PDB entry 4JK2 | X-ray diffraction, 4.20 A resolution (low resolution: residue-level contacts below are approximate; hydrogen-bond / salt-bridge calls are withheld) | chains D and X of the 6 polymer chains in the assembly

[Chain D]
Name: Escherichia coli RNA polymerase beta' subunit
Organism: Escherichia coli
Notes: EC 2.7.7.6
UniProtKB: P0A8T7 (RPOC_ECOLI); residue numbers follow UniProt; this construct covers 1-1407
Amino-acid sequence (1407 residues; each row starts with the number of its first residue):
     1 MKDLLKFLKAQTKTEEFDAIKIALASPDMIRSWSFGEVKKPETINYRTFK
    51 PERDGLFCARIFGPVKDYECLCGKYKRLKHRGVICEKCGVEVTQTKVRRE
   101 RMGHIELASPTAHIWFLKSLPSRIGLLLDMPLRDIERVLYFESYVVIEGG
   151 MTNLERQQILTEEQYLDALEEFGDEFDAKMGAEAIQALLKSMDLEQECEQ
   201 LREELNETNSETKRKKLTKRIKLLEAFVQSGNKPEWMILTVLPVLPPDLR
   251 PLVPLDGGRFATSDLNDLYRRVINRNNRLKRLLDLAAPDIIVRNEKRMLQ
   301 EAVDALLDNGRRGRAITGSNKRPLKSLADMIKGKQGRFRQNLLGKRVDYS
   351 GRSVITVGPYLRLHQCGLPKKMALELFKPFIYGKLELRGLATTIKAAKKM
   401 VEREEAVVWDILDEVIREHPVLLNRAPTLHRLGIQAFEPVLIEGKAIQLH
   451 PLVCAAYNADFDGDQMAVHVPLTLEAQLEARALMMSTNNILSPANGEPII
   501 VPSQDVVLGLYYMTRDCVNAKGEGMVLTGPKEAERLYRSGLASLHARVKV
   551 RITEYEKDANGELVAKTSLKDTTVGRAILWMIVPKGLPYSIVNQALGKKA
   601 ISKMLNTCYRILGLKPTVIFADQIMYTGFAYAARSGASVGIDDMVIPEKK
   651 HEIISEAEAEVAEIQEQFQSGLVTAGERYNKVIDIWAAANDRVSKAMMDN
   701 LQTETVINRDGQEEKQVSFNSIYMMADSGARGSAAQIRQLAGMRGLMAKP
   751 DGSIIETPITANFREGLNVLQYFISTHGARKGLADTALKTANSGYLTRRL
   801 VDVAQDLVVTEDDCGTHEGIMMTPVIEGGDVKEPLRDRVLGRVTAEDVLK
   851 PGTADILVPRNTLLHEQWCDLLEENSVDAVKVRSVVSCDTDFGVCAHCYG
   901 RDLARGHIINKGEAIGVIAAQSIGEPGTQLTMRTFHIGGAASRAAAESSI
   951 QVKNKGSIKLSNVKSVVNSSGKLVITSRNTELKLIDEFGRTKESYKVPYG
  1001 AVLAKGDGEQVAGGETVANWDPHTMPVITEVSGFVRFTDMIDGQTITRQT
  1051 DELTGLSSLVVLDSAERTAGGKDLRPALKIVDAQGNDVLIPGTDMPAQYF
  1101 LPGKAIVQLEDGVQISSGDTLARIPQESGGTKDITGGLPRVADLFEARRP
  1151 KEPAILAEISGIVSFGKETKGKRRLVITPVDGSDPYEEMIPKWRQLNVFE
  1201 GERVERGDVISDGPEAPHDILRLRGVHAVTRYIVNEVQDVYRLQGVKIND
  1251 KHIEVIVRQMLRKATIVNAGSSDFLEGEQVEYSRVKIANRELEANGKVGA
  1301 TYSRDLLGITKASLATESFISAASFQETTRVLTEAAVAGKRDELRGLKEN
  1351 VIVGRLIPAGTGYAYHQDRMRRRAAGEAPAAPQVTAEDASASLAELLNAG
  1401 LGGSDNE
Disordered / not traced: 1-7, 334-343, 934-1132, 1377-1407
UniProt features mapped onto this chain:
  - binding site (Zn(2+)): Cys70, Cys72, Cys85, Cys88, Cys814, Cys888, Cys895, Cys898
  - binding site (Mg(2+)): Asp460, Asp462, Asp464
  - modified residue: Lys983 (N6-acetyllysine)
  - mutagenesis: Gln504 (Q504P: Resistant to antibiotics salinamide A and B), Asn690 (N690D: Resistant to antibiotics salinamide A and B), Met697 (M697V: Resistant to antibiotics salinamide A and B), Ala735 (A735T: Resistant to antibiotics salinamide A and B), Arg738 (R738C/H/P/S: Resistant to antibiotics salinamide A and B), Ala748 (A748E: Resistant to antibiotics salinamide A and B), Pro758 (P758S/T: Resistant to antibiotics salinamide A and B), Phe763 (F763C: Resistant to antibiotics salinamide A and B), Ser775 (S775A: Resistant to antibiotics salinamide A and B), Ala779 (A779T/V: Resistant to antibiotics salinamide A and B), Arg780 (R780C: Resistant to antibiotics salinamide A and B), Gly782 (G782A/C: Resistant to antibiotics salinamide A and B), 1 further mutagenesis entry in UniProt
Metal / ion sites: Zn2+ site 1: Cys70, Cys72, Cys85, Cys88; Zn2+ site 2: Cys814, Cys888, Cys898
Residues lining bound ligands: 0O2 (guanosine 5'-(tetrahydrogen triphosphate) 3'-(trihydrogen diphosphate)): Arg362, Leu363, His364, Lys615, Ile619, Asp622
Reported in the primary citation:
  - binding site for 0O2: Arg362, Lys615

[Chain X]
Name: Escherichia coli RNA polymerase sigma70 subunit
Organism: Escherichia coli
UniProtKB: P00579 (RPOD_ECOLI); residue numbers follow UniProt; this construct covers 1-613
Amino-acid sequence (613 residues; row label = number of the first residue in the row):
     1 MEQNPQSQLKLLVTRGKEQGYLTYAEVNDHLPEDIVDSDQIEDIIQMIND
    51 MGIQVMEEAPDADDLMLAENTADEDAAEAAAQVLSSVESEIGRTTDPVRM
   101 YMREMGTVELLTREGEIDIAKRIEDGINQVQCSVAEYPEAITYLLEQYDR
   151 VEAEEARLSDLITGFVDPNAEEDLAPTATHVGSELSQEDLDDDEDEDEED
   201 GDDDSADDDNSIDPELAREKFAELRAQYVVTRDTIKAKGRSHATAQEEIL
   251 KLSEVFKQFRLVPKQFDYLVNSMRVMMDRVRTQERLIMKLCVEQCKMPKK
   301 NFITLFTGNETSDTWFNAAIAMNKPWSEKLHDVSEEVHRALQKLQQIEEE
   351 TGLTIEQVKDINRRMSIGEAKARRAKKEMVEANLRLVISIAKKYTNRGLQ
   401 FLDLIQEGNIGLMKAVDKFEYRRGYKFSTYATWWIRQAITRSIADQARTI
   451 RIPVHMIETINKLNRISRQMLQEMGREPTPEELAERMLMPEDKIRKVLKI
   501 AKEPISMETPIGDDEDSHLGDFIEDTTLELPLDSATTESLRAATHDVLAG
   551 LTAREAKVLRMRFGIDMNTDYTLEEVGKQFDVTRERIRQIEAKALRKLRH
   601 PSRSEVLRSFLDD
Disordered / not traced: 1-5, 65-94, 155-211, 610-613
UniProt features mapped onto this chain:
  - DNA-binding region: Leu573 to Ala592 (H-T-H motif)
  - region: Arg584 to Arg599 (Interaction with anti-sigma factors)
  - motif: Asp403 to Gln406 (Interaction with polymerase core subunit RpoC)
  - site: Arg562 (Interaction with anti-sigma factors)
  - mutagenesis: Ala553 (A553D: Disrupts the interaction with Escherichia phage lambda antitermination protein Q), Arg596 (R596D/E: 2-fold reduction in activation of class II Crp-dependent promoters)

[Chain D / chain X interface]
Residue-residue contacts - 112 pairs, chain D then chain X:
  Lys40(D) - Arg451(X)
  Glu42(D) - Arg451(X)
  Thr43(D) - Thr449(X)
  Thr43(D) - Ile450(X)
  Ile44(D) - Ile450(X)
  Ile44(D) - Arg451(X)
  Tyr46(D) - Arg451(X)
  Tyr46(D) - Ile500(X)
  Glu52(D) - Arg451(X)
  Lys79(D) - Asn568(X)
  Lys79(D) - Thr569(X)
  Thr95(D) - Thr527(X)
  Lys118(D) - Asp39(X)
  Lys118(D) - Glu42(X)
  Lys118(D) - Asp43(X)
  Leu120(D) - Gln46(X)
  Arg133(D) - Asp39(X)
  Asp134(D) - Ala62(X)
  Arg137(D) - Thr95(X)
  Phe141(D) - Thr95(X)
  Phe141(D) - Met100(X)
  Glu142(D) - Glu104(X)
  Ser143(D) - Met100(X)
  Ser143(D) - Arg103(X)
  Tyr144(D) - Arg103(X)
  Lys216(D) - Asp61(X)
  Lys219(D) - Gln54(X)
  Val253(D) - Ile523(X)
  Gly258(D) - Lys499(X)
  Arg259(D) - Lys502(X)
  Arg259(D) - Pro504(X)
  Arg259(D) - Ile505(X)
  Phe260(D) - Pro504(X)
  Phe260(D) - Ile505(X)
  Ala261(D) - Ile505(X)
  Ala261(D) - Met507(X)
  Ala261(D) - Ile523(X)
  Thr262(D) - Ile505(X)
  Thr262(D) - Ser506(X)
  Thr262(D) - Met507(X)
  Ser263(D) - Met507(X)
  Asp264(D) - Ser506(X)
  Asp264(D) - Glu508(X)
  Asp267(D) - Glu503(X)
  Arg270(D) - Ala447(X)
  Arg270(D) - Thr449(X)
  Arg270(D) - Glu503(X)
  Arg271(D) - Gln400(X)
  Asn274(D) - Gln446(X)
  Arg275(D) - Gln400(X)
  Arg275(D) - Asp403(X)
  Arg278(D) - Asp403(X)
  Arg278(D) - Gln406(X)
  Arg278(D) - Glu407(X)
  Arg278(D) - Gln446(X)
  Arg281(D) - Glu407(X)
  Leu282(D) - Gln406(X)
  Leu282(D) - Ile410(X)
  Leu285(D) - Ile410(X)
  Ala286(D) - Arg373(X)
  Ala286(D) - Met413(X)
  Ala287(D) - Lys377(X)
  Pro288(D) - Val380(X)
  Pro288(D) - Met413(X)
  Asp289(D) - Glu381(X)
  Ile290(D) - Tyr101(X)
  Ile290(D) - Glu104(X)
  Ile291(D) - Leu384(X)
  Ile291(D) - Gln406(X)
  Ile291(D) - Asn409(X)
  Ile291(D) - Met413(X)
  Arg293(D) - Met100(X)
  Arg293(D) - Tyr101(X)
  Arg293(D) - Glu104(X)
  Asn294(D) - Tyr101(X)
  Asn294(D) - Leu402(X)
  Asn294(D) - Gln406(X)
  Glu295(D) - Gln406(X)
  Arg297(D) - Pro97(X)
  Arg297(D) - Tyr101(X)
  Met298(D) - Leu402(X)
  Met298(D) - Asp403(X)
  Met298(D) - Gln406(X)
  Arg311(D) - Ser38(X)
  Arg311(D) - Asp39(X)
  Arg311(D) - Glu42(X)
  Arg312(D) - Ser38(X)
  Arg312(D) - Asp39(X)
  Gly313(D) - Ser38(X)
  Thr317(D) - Gln400(X)
  Asn320(D) - Ser506(X)
  Arg322(D) - Pro510(X)
  Lys325(D) - Glu508(X)
  Tyr382(D) - Leu532(X)
  Thr392(D) - Ser602(X)
  Thr392(D) - Arg603(X)
  Thr393(D) - Ser539(X)
  Thr393(D) - Leu607(X)
  Ile394(D) - Thr536(X)
  Ile394(D) - Ser539(X)
  Lys395(D) - Thr536(X)
  Lys395(D) - Val606(X)
  Lys395(D) - Leu607(X)
  Lys395(D) - Arg608(X)
  Lys395(D) - Ser609(X)
  Ala396(D) - Val606(X)
  Lys398(D) - Leu532(X)
  Lys1311(D) - Asp50(X)
  Lys1311(D) - Gly52(X)
  Leu1314(D) - Asp50(X)
  Leu1314(D) - Met51(X)
  Glu1327(D) - Asp50(X)
Also at the interface, not in a pair above, chain D (72 interface residues in all): Pro41, Asp67, Lys215, Pro251, Leu255, Glu301, Glu386, Arg1330
Also at the interface, not in a pair above, chain X (67 interface residues in all): Glu57, Glu58, Arg448, Ile452, Pro453, Thr509, His518, Leu519, Ala535

[Summary]
72 residues of chain D face 67 of chain X across their interface. Ligands of chain D: compound 0O2. Cys70(D),
Cys72(D), Cys85(D) and Cys88(D) coordinate Zn2+ site 1. UniProt lists 8 Zn2+-binding residues, 3 Mg2+-binding
residues and 13 mutagenesis sites on chain D. From the paper: a binding site for 0O2 at Arg362(D) and
Lys615(D).
Chain D is Escherichia coli RNA polymerase beta' subunit and chain X is Escherichia coli RNA polymerase
sigma70 subunit, both from Escherichia coli; the structure, X-ray crystal structure of Escherichia coli
sigma70 holoenzyme in complex with guanosine pentaphosphate (pppGpp), was determined by X-ray diffraction,
deposited together with 4JK1.
